Entry 6DG2 (X-ray diffraction, 1.96 A resolution); this record covers chains A and B.

# Chain A
Protein: 6D6 Fab heavy chain
Organism: Mus musculus
Notes: antibody fragment or engineered binder
Chain sequence (230 residues; each row starts with the number of its first residue):
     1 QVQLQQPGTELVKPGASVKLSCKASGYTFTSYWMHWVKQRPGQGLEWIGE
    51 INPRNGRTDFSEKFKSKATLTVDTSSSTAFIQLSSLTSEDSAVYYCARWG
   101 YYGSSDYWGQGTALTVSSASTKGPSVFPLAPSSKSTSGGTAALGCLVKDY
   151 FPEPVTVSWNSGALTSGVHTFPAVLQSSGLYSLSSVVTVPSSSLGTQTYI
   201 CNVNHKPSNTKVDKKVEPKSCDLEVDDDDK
Not modelled in the structure: 135-137, 221-230
Disulfides: Cys22-Cys96, Cys145-Cys201

# Chain B
Protein: 6D6 Fab light chain
Organism: Mus musculus
Notes: antibody fragment or engineered binder
Chain sequence (215 residues; numbered 1 to 215; the number before each row is that of its first residue):
     1 DIVVTQSHKFMSTSVGDRVSITCKASQDVSVAVAWYQQKTGQSPKLLIYS
    51 ASYRITGVPDRFTGSGSGTDFTFTISSVQAEDMAVYYCQQHYSTPPWTFG
   101 GGTKLEIKRTVAAPSVFIFPPSDEQLKSGTASVVCLLNNFYPREAKVQWK
   151 VDNALQSGNSQESVTEQDSKDSTYSLSSTLTLSKADYEKHKVYACEVTHQ
   201 GLRSPVTKSFNRGEC
Not modelled in the structure: 1, 214-215
Disulfides: Cys23-Cys88, Cys135-Cys195

# Chain A / chain B interface
Contacting residue pairs - 66 pairs, chain A then chain B:
  His35(A) - Trp97(B)
  Val37(A) - Phe99(B)  hydrophobic
  Gln39(A) - Gln38(B)  hydrogen bond
  Gln39(A) - Tyr87(B)  hydrogen bond
  Gln43(A) - Tyr87(B)
  Gly44(A) - Tyr87(B)
  Leu45(A) - Pro44(B)  hydrophobic
  Leu45(A) - Tyr87(B)  hydrophobic
  Leu45(A) - Phe99(B)
  Trp47(A) - Pro96(B)  hydrophobic
  Trp47(A) - Trp97(B)
  Trp47(A) - Phe99(B)
  Glu50(A) - Pro95(B)
  Glu50(A) - Trp97(B)  hydrogen bond
  Tyr95(A) - Gln38(B)  hydrogen bond
  Tyr95(A) - Gln42(B)
  Tyr95(A) - Ser43(B)
  Tyr95(A) - Pro44(B)
  Trp99(A) - Gln89(B)
  Trp99(A) - His91(B)
  Trp99(A) - Trp97(B)  hydrophobic
  Tyr102(A) - His91(B)  hydrogen bond (backbone-side chain)
  Gly103(A) - His91(B)
  Ser104(A) - Ala34(B)
  Ser104(A) - Tyr36(B)
  Ser104(A) - Leu46(B)
  Ser104(A) - Tyr49(B)
  Ser104(A) - His91(B)
  Ser105(A) - Tyr36(B)  hydrogen bond (backbone-side chain)
  Ser105(A) - Leu46(B)
  Ser105(A) - Gln89(B)  hydrogen bond
  Asp106(A) - Leu46(B)
  Trp108(A) - Tyr36(B)
  Trp108(A) - Pro44(B)
  Trp108(A) - Phe99(B)  hydrophobic
  Gly109(A) - Ser43(B)
  Gln110(A) - Ser43(B)  hydrogen bond
  Phe127(A) - Ser122(B)
  Phe127(A) - Gln125(B)
  Pro128(A) - Ser122(B)
  Pro128(A) - Glu124(B)
  Leu129(A) - Phe119(B)  hydrophobic
  Ala130(A) - Phe119(B)
  Ala142(A) - Phe117(B)  hydrophobic
  Ala142(A) - Phe119(B)
  Leu146(A) - Ser132(B)
  Lys148(A) - Gln125(B)
  Lys148(A) - Ser132(B)
  His169(A) - Asn138(B)
  His169(A) - Asn139(B)  hydrogen bond
  His169(A) - Ser175(B)
  Phe171(A) - Leu136(B)  hydrophobic
  Phe171(A) - Ser163(B)
  Phe171(A) - Thr165(B)
  Phe171(A) - Ser175(B)
  Phe171(A) - Leu176(B)
  Phe171(A) - Ser177(B)
  Pro172(A) - Ser163(B)  hydrogen bond (backbone-side chain)
  Pro172(A) - Val164(B)
  Val174(A) - Glu162(B)
  Val174(A) - Ser163(B)
  Leu175(A) - Gln161(B)  hydrogen bond (backbone-side chain)
  Gln176(A) - Gln161(B)
  Val186(A) - Leu136(B)  hydrophobic
  Thr188(A) - Asn138(B)
  Lys219(A) - Asp123(B)  salt bridge
Interface residues without a listed pair, chain A (40 interface residues in all): Glu46, Asp59, Thr140, Ala141, Leu143, Ser184
Interface residues without a listed pair, chain B (38 interface residues in all): Gln90, Gly101, Val134, Asp168, Thr181

# Overview
Chain A and chain B form an interface of 40 and 38 residues respectively, with 11 hydrogen bonds and 1 salt
bridge. Polar contacts include Lys219(A)-Asp123(B), Gln39(A)-Gln38(B) and Gln39(A)-Tyr87(B).
Here chain A is 6D6 Fab heavy chain and chain B is 6D6 Fab light chain, both from Mus musculus. Entry 6DG2
(Antigen Binding Fragment of the Pan-ebolavirus Monoclonal Antibody 6D6) was determined by X-ray diffraction.
